PDB entry 8ZGE | electron microscopy, 3.40 A resolution | chains B and U of the 4 polymer chains in the assembly

Chain B:
Protein: Multifunctional procollagen lysine hydroxylase and glycosyltransferase LH3
Source organism: Homo sapiens
Notes: EC 1.14.11.4, 2.4.1.50, 2.4.1.66
UniProt: O60568 (PLOD3_HUMAN); numbering as in UniProt (aligned over 1-738)
Sequence (778 residues; numbered 1 to 778; the number before each row is that of its first residue):
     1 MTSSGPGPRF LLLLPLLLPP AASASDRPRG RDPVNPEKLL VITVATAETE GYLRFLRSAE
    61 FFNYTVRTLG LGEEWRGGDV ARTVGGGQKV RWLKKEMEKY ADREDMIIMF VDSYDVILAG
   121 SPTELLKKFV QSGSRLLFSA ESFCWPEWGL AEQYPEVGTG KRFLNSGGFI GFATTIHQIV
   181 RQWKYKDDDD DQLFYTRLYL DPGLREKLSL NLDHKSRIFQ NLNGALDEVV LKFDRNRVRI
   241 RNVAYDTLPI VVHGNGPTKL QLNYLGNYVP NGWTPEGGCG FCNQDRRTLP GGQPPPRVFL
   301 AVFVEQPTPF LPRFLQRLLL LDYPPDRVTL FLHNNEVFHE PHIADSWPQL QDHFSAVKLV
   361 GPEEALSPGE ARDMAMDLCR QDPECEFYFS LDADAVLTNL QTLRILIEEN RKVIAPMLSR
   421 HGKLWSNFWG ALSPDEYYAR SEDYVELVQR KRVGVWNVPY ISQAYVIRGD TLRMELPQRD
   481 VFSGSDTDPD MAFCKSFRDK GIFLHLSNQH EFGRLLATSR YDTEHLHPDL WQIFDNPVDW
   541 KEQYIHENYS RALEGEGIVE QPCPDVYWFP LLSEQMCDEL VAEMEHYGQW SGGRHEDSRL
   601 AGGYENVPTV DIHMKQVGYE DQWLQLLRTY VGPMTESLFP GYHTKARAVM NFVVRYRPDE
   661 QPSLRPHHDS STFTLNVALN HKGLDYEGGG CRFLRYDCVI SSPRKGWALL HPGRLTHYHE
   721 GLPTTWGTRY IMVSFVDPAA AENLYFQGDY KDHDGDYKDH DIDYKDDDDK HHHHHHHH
Unresolved in the structure: 1-32, 739-778
Cystine bridges: Cys279-Cys282, Cys379-Cys385, Cys563-Cys698
Covalent attachments: N-acetylglucosamine (NAG) linked to Asn63, Asn548
Differences from the reference sequence: expression tag (739-778)
Ion coordination: Mn2+: Asp115, His253 (together with UDP); Fe2+: Asp669, His719 (together with 2-oxoglutaric acid)
Small-molecule neighbours:
  - 2-oxoglutaric acid (AKG): Tyr656, Leu664, His667, Asp669, Asn676, Cys691, His719, Gly721, Arg729, Phe735
  - UDP (uridine-5'-diphosphate): Val44, Ala45, Thr46, Trp75, Val80, Ala81, Lys89, Asp112, Ser113, Tyr114, Asp115, His253, Asn255, Gly256, Lys259
Swiss-Prot annotation at these positions:
  - binding site (UDP): Val44 to Thr46, Asp112 to Tyr114, Gly256 to Lys259
  - binding site (Mn(2+)): Asp112, Asp115, His253
  - binding site (2-oxoglutarate): Arg599, Tyr656, Asn676, Arg729
  - binding site (Fe cation): His667, Asp669, His719
  - glycosylation (N-linked (GlcNAc...) asparagine): Asn63, Asn548
Reported in the primary citation:
  - post-translational modification sites: Asn63, Asn548
  - self-association interface (contacts with another copy of this molecule); pairs are residue here / residue on that copy: Asp565-Arg695 (salt bridge), Phe639-Leu715 (hydrophobic contact)
  - mutagenesis - V44A, D112A, D115A, H253A, Y656A, H667A, D669A, H719A: decreased catalytic activity
  - Mn2+ coordination: Asp112, Asp115, His253
  - conformationally variable residues (loop rearrangement): Gly588 to Ile612
  - disease-associated variants - V116M, D191N, N223S: decreased catalytic activity (proposed by the authors, not directly observed)

Chain U:
Protein: Procollagen galactosyltransferase 1
Source organism: Homo sapiens
Notes: EC 2.4.1.50
UniProt: Q8NBJ5 (GT251_HUMAN); residues 30-622 here = UniProt positions 30-622
Sequence (653 residues; numbered -27 to 625; the number before each row is that of its first residue; numbers below 1 keep their minus sign (Met-27 is residue -27)):
   -27 MKTIIALSYI FCLVFAWSHP QFEKGGGSGG GSGGSAWSHP QFEKSALEVL FQGPGRAAPP
    33 GADAYFPEER WSPESPLQAP RVLIALLARN AAHALPTTLG ALERLRHPRE RTALWVATDH
    93 NMDNTSTVLR EWLVAVKSLY HSVEWRPAEE PRSYPDEEGP KHWSDSRYEH VMKLRQAALK
   153 SARDMWADYI LFVDADNLIL NPDTLSLLIA ENKTVVAPML DSRAAYSNFW CGMTSQGYYK
   213 RTPAYIPIRK RDRRGCFAVP MVHSTFLIDL RKAASRNLAF YPPHPDYTWS FDDIIVFAFS
   273 CKQAEVQMYV CNKEEYGFLP VPLRAHSTLQ DEAESFMHVQ LEVMVKHPPA EPSRFISAPT
   333 KTPDKMGFDE VFMINLRRRQ DRRERMLRAL QAQEIECRLV EAVDGKAMNT SQVEALGIQM
   393 LPGYRDPYHG RPLTKGELGC FLSHYNIWKE VVDRGLQKSL VFEDDLRFEI FFKRRLMNLM
   453 RDVEREGLDW DLIYVGRKRM QVEHPEKAVP RVRNLVEADY SYWTLAYVIS LQGARKLLAA
   513 EPLSKMLPVD EFLPVMFDKH PVSEYKAHFS LRNLHAFSVE PLLIYPTHYT GDDGYVSDTE
   573 TSVVWNNEHV KTDWDRAKSQ KMREQQALSR EAKNSDVLQS PLDSAARDEL AAA
Unresolved in the structure: -27 to 35, 623-625
Cystine bridges: Cys228-Cys283
Covalent attachments: N-acetylglucosamine (NAG) linked to Asn184
Differences from the reference sequence: initiating methionine (-27); expression tag (-26 to 29, 623-625)
Ion coordination: Mn2+ site 1 near Asp168 (its only coordinating residue here); Mn2+ site 2: Asp437 (together with UDP)
Small-molecule neighbours:
  - galactose-uridine-5'-diphosphate (GDU): Leu59, Ala60, Arg61, Asp91, His92, Tyr126, Trp135, Arg139, Tyr140, His142, Val143, Arg147, Asp166, Ala167, Asp168, His235, Ser236, Asp264, Asp265, Ile266, Pro294
  - UDP (uridine-5'-diphosphate): Ile346, Leu348, Arg354, Ala374, Val375, Asp376, Gly377, Lys378, Gly408, Gly411, Cys412, Ser415, Glu435, Asp437, Tyr567, Val568, Ser569, Asp570, Thr571
Swiss-Prot annotation at these positions:
  - motif: Arg619 to Leu622 (Endoplasmic reticulum retention motif)
  - glycosylation (N-linked (GlcNAc...) asparagine): Asn96, Asn184, Asn381
Reported in the primary citation:
  - post-translational modification sites: Asn184
  - self-association interface (contacts with another copy of this molecule); pairs are residue here / residue on that copy: Glu46-Lys185, Gln50-Arg243 (hydrogen bond), Gln50-Arg248 (hydrogen bond), Glu82-Arg248 (salt bridge)
  - contacts within the chain: Arg53-Asp160
  - binding site for galactose-uridine-5'-diphosphate: Leu59, Ala60, Tyr126, Trp135, Arg139, Arg147, Ser236, Asp264, Asp265
  - mutagenesis - Y126A, R139A, R147A, D166A, D168A: decreased catalytic activity
  - binding site for UDP: Arg354, Gly377, Ser415, Thr571
  - mutagenesis - R354A, E435A, D437A, T571A: abolished catalytic activity
  - catalytic residues: Asp522 (proposed by the authors, not directly observed)
  - disease-associated variants - L151R, A154P, G377R: decreased catalytic activity (proposed by the authors, not directly observed)

Interface between chain B and chain U:
Contacting residue pairs (21):
  Leu226(B) with Phe38(U), hydrophobic
  Val229(B) with Phe38(U); Pro39(U)
  Val230(B) with Pro39(U)
  Leu231(B) with Pro39(U), hydrogen bond (backbone-backbone); Glu40(U); Glu41(U), hydrogen bond (backbone-backbone)
  Phe233(B) with Glu40(U); Glu41(U)
  Arg235(B) with Trp43(U)
  Arg241(B) with Glu41(U), salt bridge
  Gln261(B) with Tyr37(U); Phe38(U)
  Tyr264(B) with Tyr37(U); Phe38(U), hydrophobic
  Ala431(B) with Tyr37(U)
  Arg440(B) with Ala36(U)
  Glu442(B) with Tyr37(U); Phe38(U)
  Glu446(B) with Arg42(U), salt bridge
  Arg452(B) with Glu40(U), salt bridge
Interface residues without a listed pair, chain B (20 interface residues in all): Lys232, Asp234, Leu265, Pro275, Gly430, Leu432
Interface features reported in the paper:
  - residue pairs: Arg241(B)-Glu41(U) (salt bridge), Glu446(B)-Arg42(U) (salt bridge), Arg452(B)-Glu40(U) (salt bridge)
  - interface residues, chain B: Leu226(B), Val229(B), Val230(B), Leu231(B), Leu265(B)
  - interface residues, chain U: Tyr37(U), Phe38(U), Pro39(U)

Summary:
The interface between chain B and chain U involves 20 residues on one side and 8 on the other, with 2 hydrogen
bonds and 3 salt bridges. Polar contacts include Arg241(B)-Glu41(U), Glu446(B)-Arg42(U) and
Arg452(B)-Glu40(U). The authors report salt bridges between Arg241(B) and Glu41(U), Glu446(B) and Arg42(U) and
Arg452(B) and Glu40(U). The paper reports the catalytic residue Asp522(U); V44A, D112A and D115A of chain B,
among others, reduce catalytic activity; 23 substitutions were tested in all.
Here chain B is Multifunctional procollagen lysine hydroxylase and glycosyltransferase LH3 and chain U is
Procollagen galactosyltransferase 1, both from Homo sapiens. Entry 8ZGE (Human lysine O-link glycosylation
complex, LH3/ColGalT1 tetramer with bound UDP-galactose) was determined by electron microscopy, deposited
together with 8ZGC, 8ZGG and 8ZGH.
